Entry 5J0U (X-ray diffraction, 2.10 A resolution); this record covers chains A and P of the 4 polymer chains in the assembly.

Chain A:
Name: DNA polymerase beta
From: Homo sapiens
Notes: EC 2.7.7.7, 4.2.99.-
UniProtKB: P06746 (DPOLB_HUMAN); numbering as in UniProt (aligned over 1-335)
Sequence (335 residues; each row starts with the number of its first residue):
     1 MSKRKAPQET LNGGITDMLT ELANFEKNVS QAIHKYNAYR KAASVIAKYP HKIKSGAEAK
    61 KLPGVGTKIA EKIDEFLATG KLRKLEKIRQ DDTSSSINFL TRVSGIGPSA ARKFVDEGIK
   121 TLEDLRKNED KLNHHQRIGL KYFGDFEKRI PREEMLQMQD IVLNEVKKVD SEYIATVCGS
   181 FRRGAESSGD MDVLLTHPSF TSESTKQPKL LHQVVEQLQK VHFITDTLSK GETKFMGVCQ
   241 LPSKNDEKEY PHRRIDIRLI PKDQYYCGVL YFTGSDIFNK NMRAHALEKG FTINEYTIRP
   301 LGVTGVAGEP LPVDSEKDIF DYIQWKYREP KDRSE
Not modelled in the structure: 1-5, 205-208
Ion coordination: Na+ site 1: Ser30, Ser171; Na+ site 2: Lys60, Leu62, Val65 (shared with 1 residue of chain D); Na+ site 3: Thr101, Val103, Ile106 (shared with DG9(P) of chain P); Na+ site 4 near Thr101 (its only coordinating residue here)
Curated features (UniProtKB/Swiss-Prot):
  - region: Arg183 to Asp192 (DNA-binding)
  - active site: Lys72 (Nucleophile)
  - binding site (K(+)): Lys60, Leu62, Val65, Thr101, Val103, Ile106
  - binding site (Na(+)): Lys60, Leu62, Val65, Thr101, Val103, Ile106
  - binding site (dATP): Arg149, Ser180, Arg183, Gly189, Asp190
  - binding site (dCTP): Arg149, Ser180, Arg183, Gly189, Asp190
  - binding site (dGTP): Arg149, Ser180, Arg183, Gly189, Asp190, Asp192
  - binding site (dTTP): Arg149, Ser180, Arg183, Gly189, Asp190
  - binding site (Mg(2+)): Asp190, Asp192, Asp256
  - modified residue: Lys72 (N6-acetyllysine), Arg83 (Omega-N-methylarginine), Arg152 (Omega-N-methylarginine)
  - cross-link (Glycyl lysine isopeptide (Lys-Gly)): Lys41 (interchain with G-Cter in ubiquitin), Lys61 (interchain with G-Cter in ubiquitin), Lys81 (interchain with G-Cter in ubiquitin)
  - natural variant: Leu22 (L22P: Found in a gastric cancer sample; uncertain significance), Tyr39 (Y39C: Found in a gastric cancer sample; uncertain significance), Gly118 (G118V: Decreased DNA-directed DNA polymerase activity), Arg137 (R137Q: Decreased function in base-excision repair), Arg149 (R149I: Decreased DNA-directed DNA polymerase activity), Asp160 (D160N: Found in a gastric cancer sample; uncertain significance), Cys239 (C239R: Found in a gastric cancer sample; uncertain significance), Lys289 (K289M: Found in a colon cancer sample; uncertain significance), Asn294 (N294D: Found in a gastric cancer sample; uncertain significance), Glu295 (E295K: Found in a gastric cancer sample; uncertain significance)
  - mutagenesis: Phe25 (F25W: No effect on 5'-dRP lyase activity. Decreased ssDNA binding), His34 (H34G: Decreased 5'-dRP lyase activity. Decreased ssDNA binding), Lys35 (K35A: Decreased 5'-dRP lyase activity. Decreased ssDNA binding. Loss of 5'-dRP lyase activity; when associated with A-68 and A-72. Decreased ssDNA binding; when associated with A-68 and A-72 ...), Tyr39 (Y39F: No effect on 5'-dRP lyase activity; Y39Q: Abolishes DNA polymerase and 5'-dRP lyase activity), Lys41 (K41R: Abolishes ubiquitination; when associated with R-61 and R-81), Lys60 (K60A: Decreased 5'-dRP lyase activity. Decreased ssDNA binding), Lys61 (K61R: Abolishes ubiquitination; when associated with R-41 and R-81), Lys68 (K68A: No effect on 5'-dRP lyase activity. Decreased ssDNA binding. Loss of 5'-dRP lyase activity; when associated with A-35 and A-72. Decreased ssDNA binding; when associated with A-35 and A-72 ...), Glu71 (E71Q: No effect on 5'-dRP lyase activity. No effect on structure shown by circular dichroism. No effect on ssDNA binding), Lys72 (K72A: Severely reduced 5'-dRP lyase activity. Does not affect ssDNA binding. Loss of 5'-dRP lyase activity; when associated with A-35 and A-68. Decreased ssDNA binding ...), Glu75 (E75A: Slightly decreased 5'-dRP lyase activity. Decreased ssDNA binding. No effect on structure shown by circular dichroism), Lys81 (K81R: Abolishes ubiquitination; when associated with R-41 and R-61), 5 further mutagenesis entries in UniProt

Chain P:
Molecule: Primer Strand
Sequence (10 nucleotides; numbered 1 to 10; the number before each row is that of its first residue):
     1 GCTGATGCGG
Ion coordination: Na+: DG9 (shared with Thr101(A), Val103(A), Ile106(A) of chain A)

How chain A and chain P interact:
Contacting residue pairs - 14 pairs, chain A then chain P:
  Val103(A) - DG9(P)  phosphate contact
  Ser104(A) - DG9(P)  phosphate contact
  Gly105(A) - DC8(P)  phosphate contact
  Gly105(A) - DG9(P)  hydrogen bond to the phosphate
  Ile106(A) - DG9(P)  hydrogen bond to the phosphate
  Gly107(A) - DC8(P)  hydrogen bond to the phosphate
  Pro108(A) - DC8(P)  phosphate contact
  Ser109(A) - DG7(P)  phosphate contact
  Ser109(A) - DC8(P)  hydrogen bond to the phosphate
  Ala110(A) - DC8(P)  hydrogen bond to the phosphate
  His135(A) - DG9(P)  sugar contact
  Met236(A) - DG10(P)  sugar contact
  Arg254(A) - DG10(P)  salt bridge to the phosphate
  Asp256(A) - DG10(P)  sugar contact
Other interface residues (no listed pair), chain A (14 interface residues in all): Asp190, Arg258

In short:
Chain A and chain P form an interface of 14 and 4 residues respectively; the contacts include 5 hydrogen bonds
and 1 salt bridge. Polar contacts include Gly105(A)-DG9(P), Ile106(A)-DG9(P) and Gly107(A)-DC8(P).
Here chain A is DNA polymerase beta (Homo sapiens) and chain P is Primer Strand. Entry 5J0U (Binary complex
crystal structure of DNA polymerase Beta with G:G mismatch at the primer terminus) was determined by X-ray
diffraction (same publication as 5J0O, 5J0P, 5J0Q, 5J0R, 5J0S, 5J0T and 16 further entries).
